Entry 5K2O (X-ray diffraction, 2.87 A resolution); this record covers chain A.

# Chain A
Name: Acetolactate synthase, chloroplastic
Organism: Arabidopsis thaliana
Notes: EC 2.2.1.6
UniProt: P17597 (ILVB_ARATH); residue numbers follow UniProt; this construct covers 86-667
Amino-acid sequence (590 residues; each row starts with the number of its first residue):
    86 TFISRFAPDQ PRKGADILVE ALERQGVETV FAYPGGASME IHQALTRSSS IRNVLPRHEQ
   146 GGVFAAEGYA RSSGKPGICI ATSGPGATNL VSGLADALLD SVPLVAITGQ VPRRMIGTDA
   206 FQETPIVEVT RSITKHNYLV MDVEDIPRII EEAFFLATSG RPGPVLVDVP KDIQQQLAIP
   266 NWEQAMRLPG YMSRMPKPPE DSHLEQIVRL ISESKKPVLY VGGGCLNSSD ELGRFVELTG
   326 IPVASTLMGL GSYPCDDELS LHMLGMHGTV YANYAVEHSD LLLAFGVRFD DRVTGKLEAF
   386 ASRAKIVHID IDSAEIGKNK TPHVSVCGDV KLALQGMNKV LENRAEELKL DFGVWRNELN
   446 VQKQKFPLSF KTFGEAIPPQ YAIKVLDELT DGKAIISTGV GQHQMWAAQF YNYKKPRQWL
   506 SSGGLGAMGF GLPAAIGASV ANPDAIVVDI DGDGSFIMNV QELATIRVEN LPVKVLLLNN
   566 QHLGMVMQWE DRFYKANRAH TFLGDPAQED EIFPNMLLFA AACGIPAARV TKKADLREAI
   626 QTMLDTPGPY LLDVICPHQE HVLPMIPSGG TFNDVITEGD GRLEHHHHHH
Unresolved in the structure: 671-675
Modified / non-standard residues: C340 (3-sulfinoalanine; CSD)
Construct notes: expression tag (668-675)
Ion coordination: Mg2+: D538, N565, H567 (together with TP9)
Residues lining bound ligands:
  - 6QK (2-chloranyl-6-(4,6-dimethoxypyrimidin-2-yl)sulfanyl-benzoic acid): G121, A122, M124, S168, V196, P197, M200, F206, Q207, K256, M351, D376, R377, M570, V571, W574, S653
  - FAD (flavin-adenine dinucleotide): L184, D185, S186, F206, R246, Y305, G307, G308, G309, T331, L332, M333, M348, L349, G350, M351, H352, G353, G371, V372, R373, F374, D375, R377, V378, I394, D395, I396, D397, E400, G413, D414, V415, V485, Q489, M490, S507, G508, G509, G511, M570
  - TP9 ((3Z)-4-{[(4-amino-2-methylpyrimidin-5-yl)methyl]amino}-3-mercaptopent-3-en-1-yl trihydrogen diphosphate): Y118, P119, G120, E144, T167, P170, G171, N174, Q207, V485, G486, Q487, H488, G511, A512, M513, G537, D538, G539, S540, M543, N565, H567, L568, G569, M570, V571, L588
Curated features (UniProtKB/Swiss-Prot):
  - binding site (thiamine diphosphate): E144, Q207, Q487, H488, G511 to M513, D538 to S540, N565 to M570
  - binding site (FAD): S186, R246, G308, T331, L332, L349 to H352, G371 to D375, D395, I396, D414, V415, G508, G509
  - binding site ((R)-imazaquin): K220, R246
  - binding site (chlorimuron-ethyl): K256, D376, R377, W574, S653
  - binding site (Mg(2+)): D538, N565, H567
  - modified residue: C340 (Cysteine sulfinic acid (-SO2H))
  - mutagenesis: A122 (A122V: Reduced catalytic activity. Resistant to imidazolinone herbicides but not to sulfonylurea herbicides), M124 (M124E: Reduced catalytic activity. Resistant to imidazolinone herbicides and reduced sensitivity to sulfonylurea herbicides; M124I: No effect on catalytic activity ...), P197 (P197S: In csr1-1/GH50; resistant to sulfonylurea but not to imidazolinone herbicides), R199 (R199A/E: No effect on catalytic activity. Resistant to imidazolinone herbicides but not to sulfonylurea herbicides), W574 (W574L: Increased catalytic activity. Resistant to imidazolinone and sulfonylurea herbicides; W574S: Slightly decreased catalytic activity. Resistant to imidazolinone and sulfonylurea herbicides), S653 (S653A: No effect on catalytic activity or sensitivity to herbicides; S653F: No effect on catalytic activity. Resistant to imidazolinone herbicides and also slightly sulfonylurea-resistant ...)

# Summary
Chain A binds flavin-adenine dinucleotide, compound 6QK and compound TP9. The Mg2+ site is built by D538, N565
and H567. From UniProt: 16 thiamine diphosphate-binding residues, 20 FAD-binding residues,
(R)-imazaquin-binding residues K220 and R246 and 5 chlorimuron-ethyl-binding residues.
Chain A is Acetolactate synthase, chloroplastic (Arabidopsis thaliana); the structure, Crystal structure of
Arabidopsis thaliana acetohydroxyacid synthase in complex with a pyrimidinyl-benzoate herbicide, pyrithiobac,
was determined by X-ray diffraction (same publication as 5K3S, 5K6R and 5K6T).
